Entry 9JO5 (electron microscopy, 2.80 A resolution); this record covers chains G and J of the 11 polymer chains in the assembly.

== Chain G ==
Name: Histone H2A
From: Xenopus laevis
UniProt: Q6AZJ8 (Q6AZJ8_XENLA); residues 1-129 here correspond to UniProt positions 2-130 (UniProt number = residue number + 1)
Sequence (129 residues; row label = number of the first residue in the row):
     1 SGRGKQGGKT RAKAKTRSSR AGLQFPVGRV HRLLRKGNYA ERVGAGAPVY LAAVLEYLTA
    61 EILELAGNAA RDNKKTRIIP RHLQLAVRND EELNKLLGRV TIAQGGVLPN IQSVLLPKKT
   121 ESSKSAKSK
Not modelled in the structure: 1-11, 119-129

== Chain J ==
Molecule: 146-nt DNA strand
From: Escherichia coli K-12
Sequence (146 nucleotides; row label = number of the first residue in the row):
     1 ATCGGATGTA TATATCTGAC ACGTGCCTGG AGACTAGGGA GTAATCCCCT TGGCGGTTAA
    61 AACGCGGGGG ACAGCGCGTA CGTGCGTTTA AGCGGTGCTA GAGCTGTCTA CGACCAATTG
   121 AGCGGCCTCG GCACCGGGAT TCTCGA

== Chain G / chain J interface ==
Pairs across the interface - 14 pairs, chain G then chain J:
  Lys-13(G) / DG120(J)  salt bridge to the phosphate
  Arg-29(G) / DG122(J)  phosphate contact
  Arg-29(G) / DC123(J)  salt bridge to the phosphate
  Arg-42(G) / DG112(J)  hydrogen bond to the sugar
  Arg-42(G) / DA113(J)  phosphate contact
  Val-43(G) / DG112(J)  sugar contact
  Val-43(G) / DA113(J)  hydrogen bond to the phosphate
  Gly-44(G) / DG112(J)  phosphate contact
  Ala-45(G) / DG112(J)  phosphate contact
  Lys-75(G) / DC132(J)  phosphate contact
  Thr-76(G) / DG131(J)  sugar contact
  Thr-76(G) / DC132(J)  hydrogen bond to the phosphate
  Arg-77(G) / DG131(J)  sugar contact
  Arg-77(G) / DC132(J)  hydrogen bond to the phosphate
Also at the interface, not in a pair above, chain G (13 interface residues in all): Thr-16, His-31, Arg-35, Glu-41
Also at the interface, not in a pair above, chain J (9 interface residues in all): DA121, DA133

== Summary ==
Chain G and chain J form an interface of 13 and 9 residues respectively; the contacts include 4 hydrogen bonds
and 2 salt bridges. Polar contacts include Arg-42(G)/DG112(J), Val-43(G)/DA113(J) and Thr-76(G)/DC132(J).
Chain G is Histone H2A (Xenopus laevis) and chain J is a 146-nt DNA strand (Escherichia coli K-12); the
structure, Structure of isw1-nucleosome complex in ADP-B state, was determined by electron microscopy together
with 9JNT, 9JNU, 9JNV, 9JO2, 9LIU and 9LJ2 from the same study.
